7UP3 - chain A; structure by X-ray diffraction, 1.40 A resolution.

Chain A:
Protein: Metallo beta-lactamase
From: Klebsiella pneumoniae
Reference sequence: E9NWK5 (E9NWK5_KLEPN); residue numbers follow UniProt; this construct covers 29-270
Chain sequence (248 residues; numbered 23 to 270; the number before each row is that of its first residue):
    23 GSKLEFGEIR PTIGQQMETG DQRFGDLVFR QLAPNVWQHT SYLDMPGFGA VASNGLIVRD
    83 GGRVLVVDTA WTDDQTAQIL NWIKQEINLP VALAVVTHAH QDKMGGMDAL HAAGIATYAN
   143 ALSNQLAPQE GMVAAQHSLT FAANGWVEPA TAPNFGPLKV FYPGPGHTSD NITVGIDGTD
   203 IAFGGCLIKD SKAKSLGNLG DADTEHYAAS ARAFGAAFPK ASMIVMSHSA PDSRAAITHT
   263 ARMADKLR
Disordered / not traced: 23-41, 270
Construct notes: expression tag (23-28)
Ion coordination: Cd2+ site 1: Asp95, Asp130; Zn2+: His120, His122, His189 (together with NZ0); Cd2+ site 2: Asp124, Cys208, His250 (together with NZ0); Cd2+ site 3: Glu152, Asp223 (shared with 1 residue of chain B); Cd2+ site 4: Glu227 (shared with 2 residues of chain B)
Ligand contacts: NZ0 ((3P)-4-[4-(hydroxymethyl)phenyl]-3-(2H-tetrazol-5-yl)pyridine-2-sulfonamide): Met67, Val73, Trp93, His120, His122, Asp124, His189, Cys208, Lys211, Ser217, Leu218, Gly219, Asn220, His250

Overview:
Chain A binds compound NZ0. Asp95 and Asp130 coordinate Cd2+ site 1. His120, His122 and His189 form the Zn2+
site.
Chain A is Metallo beta-lactamase (Klebsiella pneumoniae); the structure, NDM1-inhibitor co-structure, was
determined by X-ray diffraction together with 7UOX, 7UOY, 7UP1 and 7UP2 from the same study.
